8D2X - chains A and B of the 3 polymer chains in the assembly; structure by electron microscopy, 3.40 A resolution.

Chain A:
Protein: Sodium-dependent lysophosphatidylcholine symporter 1-B
Source organism: Danio rerio
Reference sequence: Q6DEJ6 (NLS1B_DANRE); residue numbers follow UniProt; this construct covers 22-509
Chain sequence (508 residues; each row starts with the number of its first residue):
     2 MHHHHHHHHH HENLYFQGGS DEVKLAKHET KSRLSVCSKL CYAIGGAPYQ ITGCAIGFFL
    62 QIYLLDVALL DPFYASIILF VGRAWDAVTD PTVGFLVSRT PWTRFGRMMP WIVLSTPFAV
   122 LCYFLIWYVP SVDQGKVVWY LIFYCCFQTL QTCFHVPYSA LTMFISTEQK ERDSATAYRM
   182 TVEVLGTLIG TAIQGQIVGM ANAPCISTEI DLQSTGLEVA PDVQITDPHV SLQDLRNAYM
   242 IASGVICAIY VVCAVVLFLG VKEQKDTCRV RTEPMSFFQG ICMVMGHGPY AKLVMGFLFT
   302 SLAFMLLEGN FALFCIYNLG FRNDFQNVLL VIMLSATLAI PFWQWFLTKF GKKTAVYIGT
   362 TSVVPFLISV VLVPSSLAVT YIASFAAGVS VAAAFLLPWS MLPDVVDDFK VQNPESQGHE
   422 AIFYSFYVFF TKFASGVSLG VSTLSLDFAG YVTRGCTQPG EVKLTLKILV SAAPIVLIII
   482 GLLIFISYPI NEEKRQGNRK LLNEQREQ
Unresolved in the structure: 2-32, 215-229, 508-509
Differences from the reference sequence: initiating methionine (2); expression tag (3-21); engineered mutation Q214 (Asn in Q6DEJ6), Q225 (Asn in Q6DEJ6), Q509 (Asn in Q6DEJ6)
Small-molecule neighbours: LysoPC(18:3(9Z,12Z,15Z)) (ZGS; [(2R)-2-oxidanyl-3-[oxidanyl-[2-(trimethyl-$l4-azanyl)ethoxy]phosphoryl]oxy-propyl] (9Z,12Z,15Z)-octadeca-9,12,15-trienoate): M181, T182, V185, L186, T338, I341, Q345, L397, W400, P404, V407
Reported in the primary citation:
  - binding site for LysoPC(18:3(9Z,12Z,15Z)): I341, Q345, W400

Chain B:
Protein: FAB light chain
Source organism: Mus musculus
Notes: antibody fragment or engineered binder
Chain sequence (201 residues; each row starts with the number of its first residue):
     1 ALDINSPEAE KNAKGARARI TCNAGNQVGS AVAWFNQRPG DPASLLTYWA ATEKGVAGKQ
    61 SAQGASTKFS MSSAGPEAPS LSSYWCLLFE KGAFSFGGSK LNPREGAGPQ ASILPPSADL
   121 NTSGGAAVVC FLPNWYGNIT VQWKTEAPQS QANMSWPGQA GANAAYAMAA VLAITKGDYG
   181 PGSFTCNASN RGTGPFAMSL N
Disulfide bonds: C22-C86, C130-C186

How chain A and chain B interact:
Residue-residue contacts (19):
  L70(A) - W49(B)  hydrophobic
  D134(A) - A51(B)
  D134(A) - T52(B)
  D134(A) - E53(B)  hydrogen bond (backbone-backbone)
  D134(A) - S61(B)  hydrogen bond
  Q135(A) - G55(B)
  P205(A) - Q27(B)
  C206(A) - E90(B)
  I207(A) - W49(B)  hydrophobic
  I207(A) - F89(B)
  I207(A) - E90(B)
  S208(A) - E90(B)  hydrogen bond (backbone-backbone)
  S208(A) - K91(B)
  S208(A) - G92(B)
  T209(A) - G92(B)
  E210(A) - F94(B)
  S232(A) - Q27(B)
  L233(A) - G29(B)
  T454(A) - W49(B)
Also at the interface, not in a pair above, chain A (14 interface residues in all): V133, L213
Also at the interface, not in a pair above, chain B (14 interface residues in all): A93

Summary:
The chain A/chain B interface involves 14 residues from each chain, with 3 hydrogen bonds. Polar contacts
include D134(A)-S61(B), D134(A)-E53(B) and S208(A)-E90(B). Bound to chain A: LysoPC(18:3(9Z,12Z,15Z)). From
the paper: a binding site for LysoPC(18:3(9Z,12Z,15Z)) at I341(A), Q345(A) and W400(A).
Chain A is Sodium-dependent lysophosphatidylcholine symporter 1-B (Danio rerio) and chain B is FAB light chain
(Mus musculus); the structure, Zebrafish MFSD2A isoform B in inward open ligand 3C conformation, was
determined by electron microscopy, deposited together with 8D2S, 8D2T, 8D2U, 8D2V and 8D2W.
